PDB entry 7XIK | X-ray diffraction, 2.89 A resolution | chains H and L of the 3 polymer chains in the assembly

# Chain H
Protein: B38 Fab heavy chain
Source organism: Homo sapiens
Notes: antibody fragment or engineered binder
Chain sequence (222 residues; each row starts with the number of its first residue; numbers below 1 keep their minus sign (Gly-1 is residue -1)):
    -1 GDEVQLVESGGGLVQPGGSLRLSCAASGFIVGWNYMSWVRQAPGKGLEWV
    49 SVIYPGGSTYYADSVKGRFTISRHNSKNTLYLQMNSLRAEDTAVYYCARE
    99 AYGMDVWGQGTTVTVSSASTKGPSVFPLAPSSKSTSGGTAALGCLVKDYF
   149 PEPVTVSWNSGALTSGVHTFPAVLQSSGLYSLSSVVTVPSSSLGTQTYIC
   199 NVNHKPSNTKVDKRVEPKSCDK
Unresolved in the structure: -1, 218-220
Disulfide bonds: Cys22-Cys95, Cys142-Cys198

# Chain L
Protein: B38 Fab light chain
Source organism: Homo sapiens
Notes: antibody fragment or engineered binder
Chain sequence (219 residues; each row starts with the number of its first residue; numbers below 1 keep their minus sign (Gly-1 is residue -1)):
    -1 GDDIVMTQSPSFLSASVGDRVTITCRASQGIPSSYLAWYQQKPGKAPKLL
    49 IYAASTLQSGVPSRFSGSGSGTEFTLTISSLQPEDFATYYCQQLNSYPPY
    99 TFGQGTKLEIKRTVAAPSVFIFPPSDEQLKSGTASVVCLLNNFYPREAKV
   149 QWKVDNALQSGNSQESVTEQDSKDSTYSLSSTLTLSKADYEKHKVYACEV
   199 THQGLSSPVTKSFNRGECS
Unresolved in the structure: -1, 216-217
Disulfide bonds: Cys23-Cys89, Cys136-Cys196

# Chain H / chain L interface
Contacting residue pairs (67):
  Ser35(H) with Tyr98(L)
  Gln39(H) with Gln39(L), hydrogen bond; Tyr88(L), hydrogen bond
  Lys43(H) with Tyr88(L)
  Gly44(H) with Tyr88(L)
  Leu45(H) with Pro45(L), hydrophobic; Tyr88(L), hydrophobic; Phe100(L)
  Trp47(H) with Pro96(L), hydrophobic; Tyr98(L)
  Val50(H) with Pro96(L), hydrophobic; Tyr98(L)
  Tyr52(H) with Ser94(L), hydrogen bond (side chain-backbone); Pro96(L)
  Tyr58(H) with Tyr95(L); Pro96(L), hydrophobic
  Tyr94(H) with Gln39(L), hydrogen bond; Lys43(L); Ala44(L), hydrophobic
  Glu98(H) with Leu92(L); Tyr98(L), hydrogen bond
  Tyr100(H) with Leu47(L); Tyr50(L)
  Gly101(H) with Tyr37(L); Leu47(L); Leu92(L)
  Met102(H) with Tyr37(L), hydrogen bond (backbone-side chain); Leu47(L); Gln90(L); Leu92(L)
  Asp103(H) with Leu47(L)
  Trp105(H) with Tyr37(L); Pro45(L)
  Gly106(H) with Ala44(L)
  Phe124(H) with Ser123(L); Glu125(L); Gln126(L)
  Pro125(H) with Ser123(L); Glu125(L)
  Leu126(H) with Phe120(L), hydrophobic
  Ala127(H) with Phe120(L)
  Lys131(H) with Glu215(L), hydrogen bond (side chain-backbone)
  Ala139(H) with Phe118(L), hydrophobic; Phe120(L)
  Leu143(H) with Ser133(L)
  Lys145(H) with Gln126(L); Ser133(L)
  His166(H) with Asn139(L); Asn140(L), hydrogen bond; Ser176(L), hydrogen bond
  Phe168(H) with Leu137(L), hydrophobic; Ser164(L); Thr166(L); Ser176(L); Leu177(L); Ser178(L)
  Pro169(H) with Ser164(L), hydrogen bond (backbone-side chain); Val165(L)
  Val171(H) with Gln162(L); Glu163(L)
  Leu172(H) with Gln162(L)
  Gln173(H) with Gln162(L)
  Ser181(H) with Ser178(L)
  Val183(H) with Leu137(L), hydrophobic
  Thr185(H) with Asn139(L)
  Lys211(H) with Glu125(L), salt bridge
  Lys216(H) with Asp124(L), salt bridge
Other interface residues (no listed pair), chain H (45 interface residues in all): Val37, Gln107, Ser130, Ser134, Thr137, Ala138, Leu140, Thr167, Ser217
Other interface residues (no listed pair), chain L (43 interface residues in all): Ala35, Gln56, Pro97, Ser129, Val135, Asp169, Ser210, Phe211, Asn212

# Overview
Chain H and chain L form an interface of 45 and 43 residues respectively, with 10 hydrogen bonds and 2 salt
bridges. Among the polar pairs are Lys211(H)-Glu125(L), Lys216(H)-Asp124(L) and Gln39(H)-Gln39(L).
Here chain H is B38 Fab heavy chain and chain L is B38 Fab light chain, both from Homo sapiens. Entry 7XIK
(SARS-CoV-2-Omicron-RBD and B38-GWP/P-VK antibody complex) was determined by X-ray diffraction.
